PDB entry 9O4U | X-ray diffraction, 2.19 A resolution | chains B and D of the 4 polymer chains in the assembly

# Chain B (and D)
Molecule: Beta-D-glucuronic acid dehydratase
From: Bacteroides caccae
Notes: chain D of this document is another copy of the same molecule, construct and numbering; everything in this record applies to it too
UniProtKB: A0A174GN40 (A0A174GN40_9BACE); numbering as in UniProt (aligned over 24-423)
Chain sequence (400 residues; numbered 24 to 423; the number before each row is that of its first residue):
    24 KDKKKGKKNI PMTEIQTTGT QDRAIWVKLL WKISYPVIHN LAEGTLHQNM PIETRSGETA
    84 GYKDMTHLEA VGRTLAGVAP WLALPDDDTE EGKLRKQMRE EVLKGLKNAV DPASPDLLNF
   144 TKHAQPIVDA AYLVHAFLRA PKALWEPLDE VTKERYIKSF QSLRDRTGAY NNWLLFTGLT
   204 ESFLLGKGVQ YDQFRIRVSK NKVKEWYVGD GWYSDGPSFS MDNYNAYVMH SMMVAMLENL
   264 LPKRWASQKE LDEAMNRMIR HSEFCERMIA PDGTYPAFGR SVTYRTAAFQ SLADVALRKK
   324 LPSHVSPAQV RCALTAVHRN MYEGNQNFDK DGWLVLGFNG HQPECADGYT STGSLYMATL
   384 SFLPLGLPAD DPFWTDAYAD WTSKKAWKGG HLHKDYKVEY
Not modelled in the structure: 24-37 (chain D: 24-38)
From the paper describing this entry:
  - mutagenesis - R78A: abolished catalytic activity on chondrosine
  - mutagenesis - R78A: unchanged stability

# How chain B and chain D interact
Contacting residue pairs (37):
  Arg-187(B) / Asp-215(D)
  Asp-188(B) / Gln-213(D)
  Asp-188(B) / Gln-216(D)
  Arg-189(B) / Gln-216(D)
  Thr-190(B) / Gln-216(D)  hydrogen bond (backbone-side chain)
  Thr-190(B) / Phe-217(D)
  Gly-191(B) / Arg-220(D)  hydrogen bond (backbone-side chain)
  Tyr-193(B) / Asn-224(D)
  Tyr-193(B) / Lys-225(D)
  Tyr-193(B) / Glu-228(D)  hydrogen bond
  Leu-197(B) / Phe-217(D)  hydrophobic
  Thr-200(B) / Phe-217(D)
  Gln-213(B) / Asp-188(D)
  Tyr-214(B) / Asp-188(D)
  Asp-215(B) / Arg-187(D)
  Asp-215(B) / Asp-215(D)
  Asp-215(B) / Arg-218(D)  salt bridge
  Gln-216(B) / Asp-188(D)
  Gln-216(B) / Arg-189(D)
  Gln-216(B) / Thr-190(D)  hydrogen bond (side chain-backbone)
  Phe-217(B) / Thr-190(D)
  Phe-217(B) / Leu-197(D)  hydrophobic
  Phe-217(B) / Thr-200(D)
  Phe-217(B) / Phe-217(D)  hydrophobic
  Phe-217(B) / Arg-218(D)
  Phe-217(B) / Val-221(D)  hydrophobic
  Arg-218(B) / Asp-215(D)  salt bridge
  Arg-218(B) / Phe-217(D)
  Arg-218(B) / Arg-218(D)
  Arg-220(B) / Gly-191(D)  hydrogen bond (side chain-backbone)
  Val-221(B) / Phe-217(D)  hydrophobic
  Asn-224(B) / Tyr-193(D)
  Lys-225(B) / Tyr-193(D)
  Lys-225(B) / Lys-225(D)
  Lys-225(B) / Glu-228(D)  salt bridge
  Glu-228(B) / Tyr-193(D)  hydrogen bond
  Glu-228(B) / Lys-225(D)  salt bridge
Also at the interface, not in a pair above, chain B (21 interface residues in all): Ala-192, Trp-268
Also at the interface, not in a pair above, chain D (20 interface residues in all): Ala-192, Tyr-214

# Summary
21 residues of chain B and 20 residues of chain D are in contact; the contacts include 6 hydrogen bonds and 4
salt bridges. Polar contacts include Asp-215(B)/Arg-218(D), Lys-225(B)/Glu-228(D) and Thr-190(B)/Gln-216(D).
The paper reports that R78A of chain B abolishes catalytic activity on chondrosine; R78A of chain B leaves
stability unchanged.
Both chains are Beta-D-glucuronic acid dehydratase (Bacteroides caccae). Entry 9O4U (Apo-structure of a
beta-D-glucuronate dehydratase) was determined by X-ray diffraction together with 9O3Q and 9NWF from the same
study.
